PDB entry 6QG0 | electron microscopy, 4.15 A resolution (low resolution: residue-level contacts below are approximate; hydrogen-bond / salt-bridge calls are withheld) | chains E and J of the 16 polymer chains in the assembly

[Chain E]
Molecule: Translation initiation factor eIF-2B subunit gamma
From: Saccharomyces cerevisiae (strain ATCC 204508 / S288c)
UniProt: P09032 (EI2BG_YEAST); residues 1-578 here = UniProt positions 1-578
Amino-acid sequence (578 residues; each row starts with the number of its first residue):
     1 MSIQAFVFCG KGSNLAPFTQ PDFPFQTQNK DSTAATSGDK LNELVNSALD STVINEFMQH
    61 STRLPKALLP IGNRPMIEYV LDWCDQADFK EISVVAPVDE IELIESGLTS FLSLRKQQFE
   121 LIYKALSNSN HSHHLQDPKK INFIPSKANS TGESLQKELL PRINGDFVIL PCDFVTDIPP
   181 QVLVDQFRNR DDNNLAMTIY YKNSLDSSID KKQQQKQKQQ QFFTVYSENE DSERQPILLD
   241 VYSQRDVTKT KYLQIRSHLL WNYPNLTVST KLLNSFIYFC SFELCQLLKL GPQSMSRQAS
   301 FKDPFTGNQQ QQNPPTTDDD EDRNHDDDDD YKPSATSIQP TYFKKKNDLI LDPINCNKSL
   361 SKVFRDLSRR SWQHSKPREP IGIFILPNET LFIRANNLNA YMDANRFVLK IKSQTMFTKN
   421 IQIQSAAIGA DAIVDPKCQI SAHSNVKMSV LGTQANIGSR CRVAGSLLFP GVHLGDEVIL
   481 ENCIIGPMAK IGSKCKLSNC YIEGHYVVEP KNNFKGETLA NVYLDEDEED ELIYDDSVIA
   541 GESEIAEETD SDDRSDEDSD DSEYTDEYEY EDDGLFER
Not modelled in the structure: 1, 18-57, 113-127, 145-149, 206-217, 229-236, 318-382, 414-578
Swiss-Prot annotation at these positions:
  - modified residue: S296 (Phosphoserine), S300 (Phosphoserine), T306 (Phosphothreonine)

[Chain J]
Molecule: Translation initiation factor eIF-2B subunit epsilon
From: Saccharomyces cerevisiae (strain ATCC 204508 / S288c)
UniProt: P32501 (EI2BE_YEAST); residues 1-712 here = UniProt positions 1-712
Amino-acid sequence (712 residues; numbered 1 to 712; the number before each row is that of its first residue):
     1 MAGKKGQKKS GLGNHGKNSD MDVEDRLQAV VLTDSYETRF MPLTAVKPRC LLPLANVPLI
    61 EYTLEFLAKA GVHEVFLICS SHANQINDYI ENSKWNLPWS PFKITTIMSP EARCTGDVMR
   121 DLDNRGIITG DFILVSGDVL TNIDFSKMLE FHKKMHLQDK DHISTMCLSK ASTYPKTRTI
   181 EPAAFVLDKS TSRCIYYQDL PLPSSREKTS IQIDPELLDN VDEFVIRNDL IDCRIDICTS
   241 HVPLIFQENF DYQSLRTDFV KGVISSDILG KHIYAYLTDE YAVRVESWQT YDTISQDFLG
   301 RWCYPLVLDS NIQDDQTYSY ESRHIYKEKD VVLAQSCKIG KCTAIGSGTK IGEGTKIENS
   361 VIGRNCQIGE NIRIKNSFIW DDCIIGNNSI IDHSLIASNA TLGSNVRLND GCIIGFNVKI
   421 DDNMDLDRNT KISASPLKNA GSRMYDNESN EQFDQDLDDQ TLAVSIVGDK GVGYIYESEV
   481 SDDEDSSTEA CKEINTLSNQ LDELYLSDDS ISSATKKTKK RRTMSVNSIY TDREEIDSEF
   541 EDEDFEKEGI ATVERAMENN HDLDTALLEL NTLRMSMNVT YHEVRIATIT ALLRRVYHFI
   601 ATQTLGPKDA VVKVFNQWGL LFKRQAFDEE EYIDLMNIIM EKIVEQSFDK PDLILFSALV
   661 SLYDNDIIEE DVIYKWWDNV STDPRYDEVK KLTVKWVEWL QNADEESSSE EE
Not modelled in the structure: 1-23, 437-454, 473-712
Swiss-Prot annotation at these positions:
  - modified residue (Phosphoserine): S478, S481, S507, S525, S538, S707
  - mutagenesis: T552 (T552I: Reduced exchange activity), E569 (E569A: Lethal), S576 (S576N: Reduced exchange activity), L655 to W677 (Abolishes binding to SUI3), W696 to E706 (Abolishes binding to SUI3; probably impairs the conversion of eIF-2-GDP to eIF-2-GTP)

[Interface between chain E and chain J]
Pairs across the interface (39; chain E residue first):
  K218(E) - D219(J)
  Q219(E) - D219(J)
  K251(E) - P215(J)
  Y252(E) - Q212(J)
  Y252(E) - I213(J)
  Y252(E) - D214(J)
  L253(E) - I211(J)
  L253(E) - Q212(J)
  L253(E) - I213(J)
  L253(E) - L218(J)
  Q254(E) - I211(J)
  Q254(E) - Q212(J)
  I255(E) - T209(J)
  I255(E) - S210(J)
  I255(E) - I211(J)
  I255(E) - I213(J)
  R256(E) - T209(J)
  S257(E) - K208(J)
  S257(E) - T209(J)
  L260(E) - N228(J)
  W261(E) - P175(J)
  W261(E) - R178(J)
  W261(E) - L202(J)
  W261(E) - P203(J)
  P264(E) - I226(J)
  P264(E) - R227(J)
  P264(E) - N228(J)
  P264(E) - D229(J)
  N265(E) - I226(J)
  N265(E) - R227(J)
  N265(E) - D229(J)
  L266(E) - V225(J)
  L266(E) - I226(J)
  T267(E) - F224(J)
  T267(E) - V225(J)
  V268(E) - D222(J)
  V268(E) - F224(J)
  V268(E) - I226(J)
  T270(E) - D222(J)
Also at the interface, not in a pair above, chain E (19 interface residues in all): H258, Q309
Also at the interface, not in a pair above, chain J (28 interface residues in all): Y174, K176, T179, P182, L200, R206, E223

[Overview]
19 residues of chain E and 28 residues of chain J are in contact. Curated annotation (UniProt) lists 14
mutagenesis sites on chain J.
Here chain E is Translation initiation factor eIF-2B subunit gamma and chain J is Translation initiation
factor eIF-2B subunit epsilon, both from Saccharomyces cerevisiae (strain ATCC 204508 / S288c). Entry 6QG0
(Structure of eIF2B-eIF2 (phosphorylated at Ser51) complex (model 1)) was determined by electron microscopy
(same publication as 6QG1, 6QG2, 6QG3, 6QG5 and 6QG6).
